Entry 6TQN (electron microscopy, 3.80 A resolution); this record covers chains X and K of the 14 polymer chains in the assembly.

# Chain X
Molecule: DNA-directed RNA polymerase subunit beta
Source organism: Escherichia coli
Notes: EC 2.7.7.6
UniProtKB: P0A8V4 (RPOB_ECO57); residue numbers follow UniProt; this construct covers 1-1342
Sequence (1342 residues; each row starts with the number of its first residue):
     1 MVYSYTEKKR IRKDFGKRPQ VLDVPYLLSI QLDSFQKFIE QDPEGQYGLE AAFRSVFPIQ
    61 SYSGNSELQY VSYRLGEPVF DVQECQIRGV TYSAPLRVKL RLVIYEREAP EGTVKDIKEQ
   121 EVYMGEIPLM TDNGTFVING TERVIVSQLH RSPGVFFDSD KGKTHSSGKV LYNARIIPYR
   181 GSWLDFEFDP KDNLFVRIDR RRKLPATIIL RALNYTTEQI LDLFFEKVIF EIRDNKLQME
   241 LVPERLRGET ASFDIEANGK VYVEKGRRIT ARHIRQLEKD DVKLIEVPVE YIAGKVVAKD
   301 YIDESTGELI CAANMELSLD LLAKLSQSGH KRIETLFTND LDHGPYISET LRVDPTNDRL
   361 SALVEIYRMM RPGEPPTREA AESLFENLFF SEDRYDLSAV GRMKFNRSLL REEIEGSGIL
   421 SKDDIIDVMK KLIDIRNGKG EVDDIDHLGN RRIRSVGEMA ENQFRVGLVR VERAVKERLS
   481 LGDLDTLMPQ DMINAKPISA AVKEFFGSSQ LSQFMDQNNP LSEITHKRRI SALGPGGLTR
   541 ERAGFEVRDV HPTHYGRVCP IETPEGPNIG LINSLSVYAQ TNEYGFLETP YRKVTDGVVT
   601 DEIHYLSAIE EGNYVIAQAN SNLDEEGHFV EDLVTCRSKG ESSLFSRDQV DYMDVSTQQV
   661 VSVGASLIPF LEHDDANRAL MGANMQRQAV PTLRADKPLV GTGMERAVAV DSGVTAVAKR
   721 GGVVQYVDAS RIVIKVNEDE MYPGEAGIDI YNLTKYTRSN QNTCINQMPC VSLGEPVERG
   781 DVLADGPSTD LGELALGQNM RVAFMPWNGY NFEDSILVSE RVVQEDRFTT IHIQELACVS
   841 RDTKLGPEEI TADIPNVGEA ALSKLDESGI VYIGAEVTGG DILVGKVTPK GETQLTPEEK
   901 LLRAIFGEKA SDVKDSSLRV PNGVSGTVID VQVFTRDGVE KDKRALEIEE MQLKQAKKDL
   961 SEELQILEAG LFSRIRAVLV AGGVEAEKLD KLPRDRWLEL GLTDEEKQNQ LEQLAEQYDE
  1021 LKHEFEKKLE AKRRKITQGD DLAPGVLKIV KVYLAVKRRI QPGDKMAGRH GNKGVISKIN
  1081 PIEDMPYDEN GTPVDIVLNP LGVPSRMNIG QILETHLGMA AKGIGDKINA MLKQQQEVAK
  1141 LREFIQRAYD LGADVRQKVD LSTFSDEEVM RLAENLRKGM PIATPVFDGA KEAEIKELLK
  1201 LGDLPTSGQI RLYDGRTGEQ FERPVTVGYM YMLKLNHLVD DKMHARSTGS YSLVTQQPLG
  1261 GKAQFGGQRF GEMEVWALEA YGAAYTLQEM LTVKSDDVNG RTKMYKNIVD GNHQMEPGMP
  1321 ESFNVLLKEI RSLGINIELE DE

# Chain K
Molecule: ntDNA
Sequence (35 nucleotides; row label = number of the first residue in the row; numbers below 1 keep their minus sign (DG-20 is residue -20)):
   -20 GCCGAGCAGC ATAGCATTAC TTGTGAGCGG ATAAC
Disordered / not traced: -20, -7

# Interface between chain X and chain K
Residue-residue contacts - 18 pairs, chain X then chain K:
  Arg151(X) with DC-1(K), sugar contact; DT0(K), salt bridge to the phosphate
  Lys163(X) with DT0(K), base contact
  Asn173(X) with DC-1(K), base contact
  Arg175(X) with DC-1(K), hydrogen bond to the base
  Gly181(X) with DT-3(K), base contact
  Trp183(X) with DA-2(K), phosphate contact
  Asp199(X) with DT-3(K), base contact; DC-1(K), phosphate contact
  Arg200(X) with DC-1(K), salt bridge to the phosphate
  Arg394(X) with DA-5(K), salt bridge to the phosphate
  Arg470(X) with DT-9(K), hydrogen bond to the base
  Arg473(X) with DA-8(K), salt bridge to the phosphate; DC-6(K), hydrogen bond to the phosphate; DA-5(K), salt bridge to the phosphate
  Arg542(X) with DT0(K), phosphate contact; DT1(K), salt bridge to the phosphate
  Lys844(X) with DG-15(K), salt bridge to the phosphate
Also at the interface, not in a pair above, chain X (16 interface residues in all): Asp185, Arg371, Leu538
Also at the interface, not in a pair above, chain K (11 interface residues in all): DA-16

# Overview
16 residues of chain X face 11 of chain K across their interface, with 3 hydrogen bonds and 7 salt bridges.
Polar pairs include Arg175(X)-DC-1(K), Arg470(X)-DT-9(K) and Arg473(X)-DC-6(K).
Here chain X is DNA-directed RNA polymerase subunit beta (Escherichia coli) and chain K is ntDNA. Entry 6TQN
(rrn anti-termination complex without S4) was determined by electron microscopy (same publication as 6TQO).
